PDB entry 2P08 | X-ray diffraction, 2.00 A resolution | chains A and B

[Chain A (and B)]
Molecule: signal transduction histidine kinase
From: Nostoc punctiforme
Notes: EC 2.7.3.-; fragment: Delta-7 N-terminally truncated H-NOXA/H-NOBA domain; chain B of this document is another copy of the same molecule, construct and numbering; everything in this record applies to it too
Amino-acid sequence (115 residues; numbered 7 to 121; the number before each row is that of its first residue):
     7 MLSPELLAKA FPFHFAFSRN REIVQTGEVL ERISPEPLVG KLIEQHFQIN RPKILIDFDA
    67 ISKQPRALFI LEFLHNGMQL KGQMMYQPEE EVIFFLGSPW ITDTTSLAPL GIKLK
Not modelled in the structure: 114-121 (chain B: 7-9, 120-121)

[Interface between chain A and chain B]
Contacting residue pairs (35):
  M7(A) - D109(B)  hydrogen bond (backbone-backbone)
  M7(A) - T111(B)
  L8(A) - I107(B)  hydrophobic
  L8(A) - T111(B)
  L8(A) - L113(B)  hydrophobic
  L12(A) - R38(B)
  L12(A) - L113(B)
  K15(A) - P18(B)
  A16(A) - P18(B)
  A16(A) - F19(B)
  A16(A) - L113(B)  hydrophobic
  F17(A) - S104(B)
  F17(A) - P105(B)
  F17(A) - I107(B)  hydrophobic
  P18(A) - K15(B)
  P18(A) - A16(B)
  P18(A) - P18(B)
  F19(A) - A16(B)  hydrophobic
  P71(A) - W106(B)
  R72(A) - W106(B)
  A73(A) - W106(B)
  L74(A) - L74(B)  hydrophobic
  Q89(A) - W106(B)
  Q89(A) - I107(B)  hydrogen bond (side chain-backbone)
  M91(A) - I107(B)  hydrophobic
  L102(A) - I107(B)  hydrophobic
  S104(A) - F17(B)
  P105(A) - F17(B)
  W106(A) - P71(B)
  W106(A) - R72(B)
  W106(A) - A73(B)
  W106(A) - Q89(B)
  I107(A) - Q89(B)  hydrogen bond (backbone-side chain)
  I107(A) - M91(B)  hydrophobic
  I107(A) - L102(B)  hydrophobic
Also at the interface, not in a pair above, chain A (23 interface residues in all): L13, V35, K87, L113
Also at the interface, not in a pair above, chain B (25 interface residues in all): L12, L13, V35, G88, T110

[In short]
23 residues of chain A and 25 residues of chain B are in contact; the contacts include 3 hydrogen bonds. Among
the polar pairs are Q89(A)-I107(B) and M7(A)-D109(B).
Both chains are signal transduction histidine kinase (Nostoc punctiforme). Entry 2P08 (Structure of the
N-terminally truncated PAS domain of signal transduction histidine kinase from Nostoc punctiforme PCC ...) was
determined by X-ray diffraction.
